3MFL - chains N and O of the 6 polymer chains in the assembly; structure by X-ray diffraction, 1.78 A resolution.

== Chain N (and O) ==
Name: Protocatechuate 3,4-dioxygenase beta chain
Organism: Pseudomonas putida
Notes: EC 1.13.11.3; chain O of this document is another copy of the same molecule, construct and numbering; everything in this record applies to it too
UniProt: P00437 (PCXB_PSEPU); residues 301-538 here correspond to UniProt positions 2-239 (UniProt number = residue number - 299)
Sequence (238 residues; each row starts with the number of its first residue):
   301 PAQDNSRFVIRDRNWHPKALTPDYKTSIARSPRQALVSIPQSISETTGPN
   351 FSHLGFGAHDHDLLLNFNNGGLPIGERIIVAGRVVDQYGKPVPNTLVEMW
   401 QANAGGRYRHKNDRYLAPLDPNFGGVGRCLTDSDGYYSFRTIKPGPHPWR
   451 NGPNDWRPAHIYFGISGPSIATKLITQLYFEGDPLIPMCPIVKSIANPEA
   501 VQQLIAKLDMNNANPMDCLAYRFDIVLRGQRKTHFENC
Differences from the reference sequence: engineered mutation His447 (Tyr148 in P00437), Tyr462 (His163 in P00437)
Bound ions: Fe ion: Tyr408, His460, Tyr462 (together with 2-(3,4-dihydroxyphenyl)acetic acid)
Residues lining bound ligands: 2-(3,4-dihydroxyphenyl)acetic acid (DHY): Tyr408, His447, Pro448, Trp449, Arg450, Arg457, His460, Tyr462, Ile491

== Interface between chain N and chain O ==
Residue-residue contacts (12):
  Asp323(N) - Asn314(O)  hydrogen bond
  Asp323(N) - Lys318(O)  salt bridge
  Lys325(N) - Ala335(O)
  Lys325(N) - Leu336(O)  hydrogen bond (side chain-backbone)
  Lys325(N) - Ser338(O)  hydrogen bond
  Ile328(N) - Arg333(O)
  Ile328(N) - Ala335(O)  hydrophobic
  Asn451(N) - Ser338(O)  hydrogen bond (backbone-side chain)
  Gly452(N) - Ser338(O)
  Pro453(N) - Ile310(O)  hydrophobic
  Pro453(N) - Ser338(O)
  Asn454(N) - Ile310(O)

== Overview ==
The chain N/chain O interface involves 7 residues from each chain, with 4 hydrogen bonds and 1 salt bridge.
Among the polar pairs are Asp323(N)-Lys318(O), Asp323(N)-Asn314(O) and Lys325(N)-Leu336(O). Ligands of chain
N: 2-(3,4-dihydroxyphenyl)acetic acid. Tyr408(N), His460(N) and Tyr462(N) form the Fe ion site.
Chain N and chain O are both Protocatechuate 3,4-dioxygenase beta chain (Pseudomonas putida); the structure,
Axial Ligand Swapping In Double Mutant Maintains Intradiol-cleavage Chemistry in Protocatechuate
3,4-Dioxygenase, was determined by X-ray diffraction.
